Entry 8Q5Y (electron microscopy, 2.60 A resolution); this record covers chains C and B of the 9 polymer chains in the assembly.

# Chain C
Protein: Spike glycoprotein
From: Severe acute respiratory syndrome coronavirus 2
UniProt: P0DTC2 (SPIKE_SARS2); numbering as in UniProt (aligned over 1-1208)
Sequence (1288 residues; each row starts with the number of its first residue):
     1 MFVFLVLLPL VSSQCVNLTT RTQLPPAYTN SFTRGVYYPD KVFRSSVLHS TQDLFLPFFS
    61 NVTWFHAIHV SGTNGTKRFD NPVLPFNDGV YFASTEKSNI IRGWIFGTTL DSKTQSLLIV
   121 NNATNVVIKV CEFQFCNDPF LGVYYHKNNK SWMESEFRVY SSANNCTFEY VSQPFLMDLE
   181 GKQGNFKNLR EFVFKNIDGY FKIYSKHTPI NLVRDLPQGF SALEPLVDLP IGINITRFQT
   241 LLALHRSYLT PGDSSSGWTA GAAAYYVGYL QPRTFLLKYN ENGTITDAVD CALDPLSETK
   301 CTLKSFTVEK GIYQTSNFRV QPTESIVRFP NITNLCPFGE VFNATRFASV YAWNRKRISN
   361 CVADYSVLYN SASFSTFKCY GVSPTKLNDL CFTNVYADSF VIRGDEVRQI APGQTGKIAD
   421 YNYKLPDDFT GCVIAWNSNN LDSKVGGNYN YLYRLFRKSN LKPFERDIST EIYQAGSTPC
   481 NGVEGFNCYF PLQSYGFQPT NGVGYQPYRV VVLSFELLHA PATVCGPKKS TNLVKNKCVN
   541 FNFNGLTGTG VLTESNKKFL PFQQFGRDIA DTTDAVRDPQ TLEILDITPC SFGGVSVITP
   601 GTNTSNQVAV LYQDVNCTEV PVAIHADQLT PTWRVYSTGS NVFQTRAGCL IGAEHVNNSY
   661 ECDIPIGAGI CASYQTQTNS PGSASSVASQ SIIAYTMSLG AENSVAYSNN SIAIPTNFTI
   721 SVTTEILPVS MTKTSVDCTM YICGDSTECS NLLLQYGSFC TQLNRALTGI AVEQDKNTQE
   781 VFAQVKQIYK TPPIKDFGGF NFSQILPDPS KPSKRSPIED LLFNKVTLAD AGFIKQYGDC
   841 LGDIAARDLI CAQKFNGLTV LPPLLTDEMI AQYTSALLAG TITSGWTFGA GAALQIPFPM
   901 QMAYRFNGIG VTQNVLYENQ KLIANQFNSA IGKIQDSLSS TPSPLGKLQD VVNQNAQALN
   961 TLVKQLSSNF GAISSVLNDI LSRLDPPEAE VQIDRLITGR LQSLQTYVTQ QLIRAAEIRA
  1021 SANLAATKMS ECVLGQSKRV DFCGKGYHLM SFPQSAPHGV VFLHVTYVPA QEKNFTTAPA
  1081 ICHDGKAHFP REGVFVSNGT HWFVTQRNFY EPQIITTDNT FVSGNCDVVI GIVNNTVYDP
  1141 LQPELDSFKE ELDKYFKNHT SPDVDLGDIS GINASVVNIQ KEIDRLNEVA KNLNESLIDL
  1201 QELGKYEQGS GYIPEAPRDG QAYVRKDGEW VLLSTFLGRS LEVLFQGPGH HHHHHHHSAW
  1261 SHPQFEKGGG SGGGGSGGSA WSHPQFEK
Unresolved in the structure: 1-26, 70-79, 144-164, 173-185, 246-262, 677-688, 828-853, 1148-1288
Construct notes: conflict Gly682 (Arg in P0DTC2), Ser683 (Arg in P0DTC2), Ser685 (Arg in P0DTC2), Pro817 (Phe in P0DTC2), Pro899 (Ala in P0DTC2), Pro942 (Ala in P0DTC2), Pro944 (Ala in P0DTC2), Pro986 (Lys in P0DTC2), Pro987 (Val in P0DTC2); expression tag (1209-1288)
Cystine bridges: Cys131-Cys166, Cys291-Cys301, Cys336-Cys361, Cys379-Cys432, Cys391-Cys525, Cys480-Cys488, Cys538-Cys590, Cys617-Cys649, Cys662-Cys671, Cys738-Cys760, Cys743-Cys749, Cys1032-Cys1043, Cys1082-Cys1126
UniProt features mapped onto this chain:
  - region: Asn280 to Cys301 (Putative superantigen), Arg403 to Asp405 (Integrin-binding motif), Asn448 to Phe456 (Immunodominant HLA epitope recognized by the CD8+), Pro681, Ala684 (Putative superantigen), Ser816 to Tyr837 (Fusion peptide 1), Lys835 to Phe855 (Fusion peptide 2), Asp1163 to Glu1202 (Heptad repeat 2)
  - site: Arg815, Ser816 (Cleavage)
  - glycosylation: Asn17 (N-linked (GlcNAc...) (complex) asparagine), Asn61 (N-linked (GlcNAc...) (hybrid) asparagine), Asn74 (N-linked (GlcNAc...) (complex) asparagine), Asn122 (N-linked (GlcNAc...) (hybrid) asparagine), Asn149 (N-linked (GlcNAc...) (complex) asparagine), Asn165 (N-linked (GlcNAc...) (complex) asparagine), Asn234 (N-linked (GlcNAc...) (high mannose) asparagine), Asn282 (N-linked (GlcNAc...) (complex) asparagine), Thr323 (O-linked (GalNAc) threonine), Ser325 (O-linked (HexNAc...) serine), Asn331 (N-linked (GlcNAc...) (complex) asparagine), Asn343 (N-linked (GlcNAc...) (complex) asparagine), Asn603 (N-linked (GlcNAc...) (hybrid) asparagine), Asn616 (N-linked (GlcNAc...) (complex) asparagine), Asn657 (N-linked (GlcNAc...) (complex) asparagine), Thr676 (O-linked (GlcNAc...) threonine), Thr678 (O-linked (GlcNAc...) threonine), Asn709 (N-linked (GlcNAc...) (high mannose) asparagine), Asn717 (N-linked (GlcNAc...) (hybrid) asparagine), Asn801 (N-linked (GlcNAc...) (hybrid) asparagine) and 6 more in UniProt
  - natural variant: Leu5 (L5F: In strain: Iota/B.1.526), Ser13 (S13I: In strain: Epsilon/B.1.427/B.1.429), Leu18 (L18F: In strain: Beta/B.1.351, Gamma/P.1 and 1 more), Thr19 (T19I: In strain: Omicron/BQ.1.1, Omicron/XBB.1.5 and 1 more; T19R: In strain: Delta/B.1.617.2, Omicron/BA.2 and 4 more), Thr20 (T20N: In strain: Gamma/P.1), Leu24 to Ala27 (sequence variant, change not given here; In strain: Omicron/BA.2, Omicron/BA.2.12.1 and 6 more), Pro26 (P26S: In strain: Gamma/P.1), Gln52 (Q52H: In strain: Omicron/EG.5.1), Ala67 (A67V: In strain: Eta/B.1.525, Omicron/BA.1), His69 to Val70 (deletion: In strain: Alpha/B.1.1.7, Eta/B.1.525 and 5 more), Gly75 (G75V: In strain: Lambda/C.37), Thr76 (T76I: In strain: Lambda/C.37), 82 further natural variant entries in UniProt
  - mutagenesis: His69 to Val70 (Increased incorporation of cleaved spike into virions), Asn121 (N121Q: Partial loss of biliverdin affinity), Arg190 (R190K: Partial loss of biliverdin affinity), Asn234 (N234Q: Increased resistance to neutralizing antibodies), Asn331 (N331Q: Reduced viral infectivity), Asn343 (N343Q: Reduced viral infectivity), Leu452 (L452R: Increased resistance to neutralizing antibodies. Decreases HLA binding to NF9 epitope. Increased binding affinity to human ACE2), Tyr453 (Y453F: Decreased HLA binding to NF9 epitope. Increased binding affinity to human ACE2), Ala475 (A475V: Increased resistance to neutralizing antibodies), Val483 (V483A: Increased resistance to neutralizing antibodies), Glu484 (E484D: Increased replication in human TMEM106B overexpressing cells), Phe490 (F490L: Increased resistance to neutralizing antibodies and human covalescent sera neutralization), 12 further mutagenesis entries in UniProt

# Chain B
Protein: Monoclonal antibody Mab 23 (Heavy Chain)
From: Homo sapiens
Notes: antibody fragment or engineered binder
Sequence (447 residues; numbered 1 to 447; the number before each row is that of its first residue; X marks 5 residues of unknown identity (built as UNK)):
     1 EVQLVESGGG LVQPGGSLRL SCTASGFTFS NYGFHWVRQA PGKGLEWVTI ISYDGITKHY
    61 ADSVKDRFTV SRDNSKTMVY LQMNNLKLDD TAVYYCARDL GTYDDSWGQG VLVTVSSAST
   121 KGPSVFPLAP SSKSTSGGTA ALGXLVKDYF PEXVTXSWNS GALTSGVHTF PAVLQSSGLY
   181 SLSSVVTVPS SSLGTQTYIC NVNHKPSNTK VDKXVEPKSC DKTHTCPPCP APELLGGPSV
   241 FLFPPKPKDT LMISRTPEVT CVVVDVSHED PEVKFNWYVD GVEVHNAKTK PREEQYNSTY
   301 RVVSVLTVLH QDWLNGKEYK CKVSNKALPA PIEKTISKAK GQPREPQVYT LPPSRDEXTK
   361 NQVSLTCLVK GFYPSDIAVE WESNGQPENN YKTTPPVLDS DGSFFLYSKL TVDKSRWQQG
   421 NVFSCSVMHE ALHNHYTQKS LSLSPGK
Unresolved in the structure: 117-447
Cystine bridges: Cys22-Cys96

# How chain C and chain B interact
Contacting residue pairs - 8 pairs, chain C then chain B:
  Thr345(C) with Tyr103(B)
  Arg346(C) with Tyr103(B); Asp104(B), salt bridge
  Lys444(C) with Gly33(B); Asp99(B), salt bridge
  Val445(C) with His35(B)
  Tyr449(C) with Asn31(B); Tyr53(B), hydrophobic
Also at the interface, not in a pair above, chain C (7 interface residues in all): Ser443, Gly446
Also at the interface, not in a pair above, chain B (10 interface residues in all): Tyr32, Ile50, Thr102

# Summary
7 residues of chain C and 10 residues of chain B are in contact, with 2 salt bridges. Polar pairs include
Arg346(C)-Asp104(B) and Lys444(C)-Asp99(B). From UniProt: 24 mutagenesis sites on chain C.
Here chain C is Spike glycoprotein (Severe acute respiratory syndrome coronavirus 2) and chain B is Monoclonal
antibody Mab 23 (Heavy Chain) (Homo sapiens). Entry 8Q5Y (cryoEM structure of SARS-CoV2 Spike trimer in
complex with Fab23) was determined by electron microscopy together with 8P5M from the same study.
